4N0A - chains C and F of the 7 polymer chains in the assembly; structure by X-ray diffraction, 3.15 A resolution.

== Chain C ==
Molecule: U6 snRNA-associated Sm-like protein LSm2
Organism: Saccharomyces cerevisiae
UniProt: P38203 (LSM2_YEAST); numbering as in UniProt (aligned over 1-95)
Sequence (109 residues; numbered -13 to 95; the number before each row is that of its first residue; numbers below 1 keep their minus sign (Met-13 is residue -13)):
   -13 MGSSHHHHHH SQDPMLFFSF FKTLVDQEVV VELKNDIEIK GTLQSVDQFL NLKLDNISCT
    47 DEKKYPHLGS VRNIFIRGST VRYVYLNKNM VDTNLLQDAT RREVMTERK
Not modelled in the structure: -13 to 0, 49-55, 94-95
Differences from the reference sequence: expression tag (-13 to 0)

== Chain F ==
Molecule: U6 snRNA-associated Sm-like protein LSm3
Organism: Saccharomyces cerevisiae
UniProt: P57743 (LSM3_YEAST); numbering as in UniProt (aligned over 1-89)
Sequence (89 residues; row label = number of the first residue in the row):
     1 METPLDLLKL NLDERVYIKL RGARTLVGTL QAFDSHCNIV LSDAVETIYQ LNNEELSESE
    61 RRCEMVFIRG DTVTLISTPS EDDDGAVEI
Not modelled in the structure: 53-56, 80-89

== How chain C and chain F interact ==
Contacting residue pairs (56; chain C residue first):
  Leu2(C) with Phe33(F)
  Phe3(C) with Ala32(F); Phe33(F); Asp34(F); Asn38(F); Ile39(F); Val40(F), hydrophobic; Phe67(F), hydrophobic
  Phe7(C) with Phe67(F), hydrophobic
  Glu18(C) with Arg61(F), salt bridge
  Lys20(C) with Arg69(F); Asp71(F), salt bridge
  Asp22(C) with Arg24(F), salt bridge
  Glu24(C) with Arg61(F), salt bridge
  Phe35(C) with Arg69(F), hydrogen bond (backbone-side chain)
  Leu36(C) with Arg69(F)
  Gly64(C) with Arg69(F), hydrogen bond (backbone-side chain)
  Ser65(C) with Arg69(F)
  Val67(C) with Arg69(F)
  Arg68(C) with Arg24(F); Phe67(F); Ile68(F); Arg69(F), hydrogen bond (backbone-backbone)
  Tyr69(C) with Leu20(F); Arg24(F); Leu26(F), hydrophobic; Glu46(F), hydrogen bond; Val66(F), hydrophobic; Phe67(F); Ile68(F), hydrophobic
  Val70(C) with Val66(F); Phe67(F), hydrogen bond (backbone-backbone)
  Tyr71(C) with Glu46(F); Arg61(F), hydrogen bond; Met65(F); Val66(F), hydrophobic
  Leu72(C) with Met65(F), hydrogen bond (backbone-backbone)
  Lys74(C) with Asp43(F), salt bridge; Glu64(F), hydrogen bond (backbone-side chain)
  Val77(C) with Met65(F), hydrophobic
  Thr79(C) with Gln31(F), hydrogen bond (backbone-side chain)
  Leu82(C) with Gln31(F); Ala32(F), hydrophobic; Val40(F), hydrophobic
  Gln83(C) with Leu12(F); Asp13(F), hydrogen bond; Gln31(F)
  Thr86(C) with Gln31(F); Ala32(F); Phe33(F), hydrogen bond (side chain-backbone)
  Arg87(C) with Lys9(F); Leu12(F)
  Val90(C) with Asp6(F); Lys9(F); Phe33(F), hydrophobic
  Met91(C) with Lys9(F)
Also at the interface, not in a pair above, chain C (28 interface residues in all): Phe6, Asn73
Also at the interface, not in a pair above, chain F (28 interface residues in all): Leu5, Ser42, Cys63, Thr72

== In short ==
The chain C/chain F interface involves 28 residues from each chain; the contacts include 11 hydrogen bonds and
5 salt bridges. Polar contacts include Glu18(C)-Arg61(F), Lys20(C)-Asp71(F) and Asp22(C)-Arg24(F).
Here chain C is U6 snRNA-associated Sm-like protein LSm2 and chain F is U6 snRNA-associated Sm-like protein
LSm3, both from Saccharomyces cerevisiae. Entry 4N0A (Crystal structure of Lsm2-3-Pat1C complex from
Saccharomyces cerevisiae) was determined by X-ray diffraction.
